Entry 7FKV (X-ray diffraction, 1.75 A resolution); this record covers chains A and B.

[Chain A]
Name: Pre-mRNA-splicing factor 8
Organism: Saccharomyces cerevisiae S288C
UniProtKB: P33334 (PRP8_YEAST); numbering as in UniProt (aligned over 1836-2090)
Chain sequence (258 residues; row label = number of the first residue in the row):
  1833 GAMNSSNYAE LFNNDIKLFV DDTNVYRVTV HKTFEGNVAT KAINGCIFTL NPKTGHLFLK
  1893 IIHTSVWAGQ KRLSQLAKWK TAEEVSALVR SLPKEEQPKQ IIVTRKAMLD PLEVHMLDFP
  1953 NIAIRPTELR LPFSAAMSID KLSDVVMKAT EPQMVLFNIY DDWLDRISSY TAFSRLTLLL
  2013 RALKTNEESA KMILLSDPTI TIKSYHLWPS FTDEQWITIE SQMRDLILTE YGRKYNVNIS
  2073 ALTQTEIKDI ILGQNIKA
Not modelled in the structure: 2070-2090
Sequence notes: expression tag (1833-1835)
Residues lining bound ligands: ethyl (2Z)-(azepan-2-ylidene)(cyano)acetate (VCO): Tyr1840, Leu1843, Phe1844, Leu1961, Leu1963, Tyr2002, Phe2005, Ser2006, Thr2009, Leu2010, Arg2013
Swiss-Prot annotation at these positions:
  - mutagenesis: Asp1853 (D1853A: Alters protein folding. Severely impaired growth. Strongly reduced growth at 35 degrees Celsius; when associated with A-1854; D1853N: Reduced growth at 30 degrees Celsius ...), Asp1854 (D1854A: Reduced growth at 30 degrees Celsius. Strongly reduced growth at 16 degrees Celsius. Strongly reduced growth at 35 degrees Celsius; when associated with A-1853 ...), Thr1855 (T1855A: Reduced growth at 30 degrees Celsius. Strongly reduced growth at 16 degrees Celsius), Thr1936 (T1936A: Reduced growth at 30 degrees Celsius. Strongly reduced growth at 16 degrees Celsius), Arg1937 (R1937K: Severely impaired growth. Reduced growth at 30 degrees Celsius. Strongly reduced growth at 16 degrees Celsius)

[Chain B]
Name: A1 cistron-splicing factor AAR2
Organism: Saccharomyces cerevisiae S288C
UniProtKB: P32357 (AAR2_YEAST); aligned to UniProt positions 1-317 over residues 1-317
Chain sequence (308 residues; each row starts with the number of its first residue; note: 13 numbers in that range are skipped by the numbering (no residue carries them; nothing is unmodelled there); numbers below 1 keep their minus sign (Gly-3 is residue -3)):
    -3 GAMAMNTVPF TSAPIEVTIG IDQYSFNVKE NQPFHGIKDI PIGHVHVIHF QHADNSSMRY
    57 GYWFDCRMGN FYIQYDPKDG LYKMMEERDG AKFENIVHNF KERQMMVSYP KIDEDDTWYN
   117 LTEFVQMDKI RKIVRKDENQ FSYVDSSMTT VQENEL
   166 SSSSSDPAHS LNYTVINFKS REAIRPGHEM EDFLDKSYYL NTVMLQGIFK NSSNYFGELQ
   226 FAFLNAMFFG NYGSSLQWHA MIELICSSAT VPKHMLDKLD EILYYQIKTL PEQYSDILLN
   286 ERVWNICLYS SFQKNSLHNT EKIMENKYPE LL
Not modelled in the structure: -3 to 0, 166-169
Sequence notes: expression tag (-3 to 0); conflict Ser166 (Leu153 in P32357), Ser167 (Lys154 in P32357), Ser170 (Asp in P32357)
Swiss-Prot annotation at these positions:
  - region: Leu261 to Ile282 (Leucine-zipper)
  - modified residue: Ser253 (Phosphoserine), Thr274 (Phosphothreonine)

[Chain A / chain B interface]
Pairs across the interface (17):
  Gln1907(A) - Met195(B)
  Gln1907(A) - Leu199(B)
  Leu1908(A) - Met195(B)  hydrophobic
  Trp1911(A) - Glu194(B)
  Trp1911(A) - Met195(B)  hydrophobic
  Trp1911(A) - Phe198(B)  hydrophobic
  Asp1942(A) - Lys184(B)  salt bridge
  Asp1942(A) - Phe198(B)
  Glu1945(A) - Lys184(B)  salt bridge
  Val1946(A) - Ile189(B)  hydrophobic
  Val1946(A) - Glu194(B)
  Val1946(A) - Phe198(B)  hydrophobic
  His1947(A) - Glu194(B)  salt bridge
  Leu1949(A) - Lys184(B)
  Leu1949(A) - Ser185(B)
  Leu1949(A) - Arg186(B)
  Asp1950(A) - Arg186(B)  salt bridge

[Overview]
Chain A and chain B form an interface of 9 and 8 residues respectively, with 4 salt bridges. Polar pairs
include Asp1942(A)-Lys184(B), Glu1945(A)-Lys184(B) and His1947(A)-Glu194(B). Ligands of chain A: ethyl
(2Z)-(azepan-2-ylidene)(cyano)acetate. UniProt lists 5 mutagenesis sites on chain A.
Chain A is Pre-mRNA-splicing factor 8 and chain B is A1 cistron-splicing factor AAR2, both from Saccharomyces
cerevisiae S288C; the structure, PanDDA analysis group deposition -- Aar2/RNaseH in complex with fragment
P04F08 from the F2X-Universal Library, was determined by X-ray diffraction (same publication as 5ST0, 5ST1,
5ST2, 5ST3, 5ST4, 5ST5 and 248 further entries).
